7WDF - chains B and C of the 7 polymer chains in the assembly; structure by electron microscopy, 3.90 A resolution.

# Chain B (and C)
Name: Spike glycoprotein
From: Severe acute respiratory syndrome coronavirus 2
Notes: chain C of this document is another copy of the same molecule, construct and numbering; everything in this record applies to it too
Reference sequence: P0DTC2 (SPIKE_SARS2); residue numbers follow UniProt; this construct covers 1-241, 245-1206
Sequence (1258 residues; row label = number of the first residue in the row; note: 3 numbers in that range are skipped by the numbering (no residue carries them; nothing is unmodelled there)):
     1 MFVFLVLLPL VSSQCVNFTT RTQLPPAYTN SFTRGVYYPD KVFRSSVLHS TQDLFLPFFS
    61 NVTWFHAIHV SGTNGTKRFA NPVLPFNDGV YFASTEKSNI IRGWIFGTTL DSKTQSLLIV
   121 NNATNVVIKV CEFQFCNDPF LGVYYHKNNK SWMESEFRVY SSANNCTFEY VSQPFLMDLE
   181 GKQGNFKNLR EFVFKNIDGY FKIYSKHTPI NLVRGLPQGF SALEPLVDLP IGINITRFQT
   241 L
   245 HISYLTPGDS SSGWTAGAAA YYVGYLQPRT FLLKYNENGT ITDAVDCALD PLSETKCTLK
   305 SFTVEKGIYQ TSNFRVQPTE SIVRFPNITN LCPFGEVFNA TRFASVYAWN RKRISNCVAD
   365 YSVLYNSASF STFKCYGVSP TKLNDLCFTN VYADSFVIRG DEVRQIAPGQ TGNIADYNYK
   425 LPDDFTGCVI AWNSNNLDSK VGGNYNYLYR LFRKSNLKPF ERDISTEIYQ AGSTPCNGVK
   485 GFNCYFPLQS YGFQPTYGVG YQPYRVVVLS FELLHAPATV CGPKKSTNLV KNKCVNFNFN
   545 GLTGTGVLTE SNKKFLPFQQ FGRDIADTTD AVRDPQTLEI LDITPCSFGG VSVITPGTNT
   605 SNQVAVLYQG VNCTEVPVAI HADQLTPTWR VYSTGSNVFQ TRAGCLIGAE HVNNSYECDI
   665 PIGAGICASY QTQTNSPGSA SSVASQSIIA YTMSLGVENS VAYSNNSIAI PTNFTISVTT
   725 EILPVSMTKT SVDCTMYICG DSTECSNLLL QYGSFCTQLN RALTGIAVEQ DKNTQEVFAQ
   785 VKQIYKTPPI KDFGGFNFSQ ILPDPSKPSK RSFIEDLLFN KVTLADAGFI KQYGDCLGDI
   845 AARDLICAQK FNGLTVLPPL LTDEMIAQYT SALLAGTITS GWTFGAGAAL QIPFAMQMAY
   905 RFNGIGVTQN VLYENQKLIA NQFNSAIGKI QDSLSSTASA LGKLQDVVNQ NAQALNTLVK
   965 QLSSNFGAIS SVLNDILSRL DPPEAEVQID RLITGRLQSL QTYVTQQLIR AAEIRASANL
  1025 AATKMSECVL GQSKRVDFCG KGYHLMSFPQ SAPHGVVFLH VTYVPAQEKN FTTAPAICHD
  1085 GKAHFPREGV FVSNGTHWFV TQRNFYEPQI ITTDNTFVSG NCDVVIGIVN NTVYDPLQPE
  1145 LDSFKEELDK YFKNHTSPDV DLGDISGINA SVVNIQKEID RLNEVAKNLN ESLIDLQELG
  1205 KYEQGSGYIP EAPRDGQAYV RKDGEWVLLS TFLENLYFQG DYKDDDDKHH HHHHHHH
Not modelled in the structure: 1-13, 70-76, 248-254, 621-640, 677-688, 828-847, 1162-1261
Differences from the reference sequence: variant F18 (Leu in P0DTC2), A80 (Asp in P0DTC2), G215 (Asp in P0DTC2), I246 (Arg in P0DTC2), N417 (Lys in P0DTC2), K484 (Glu in P0DTC2), Y501 (Asn in P0DTC2), G614 (Asp in P0DTC2), G682 (Arg in P0DTC2), S683 (Arg in P0DTC2), S685 (Arg in P0DTC2), V701 (Ala in P0DTC2), P986 (Lys in P0DTC2), P987 (Val in P0DTC2); expression tag (1207-1261)
Curated features (UniProtKB/Swiss-Prot):
  - region: N280 to C301 (Putative superantigen), R403 to D405 (Integrin-binding motif), N448 to F456 (Immunodominant HLA epitope recognized by the CD8+), P681, A684 (Putative superantigen), S816 to Y837 (Fusion peptide 1), K835 to F855 (Fusion peptide 2), D1163 to E1202 (Heptad repeat 2)
  - site: R815, S816 (Cleavage)
  - glycosylation: N17 (N-linked (GlcNAc...) (complex) asparagine), N61 (N-linked (GlcNAc...) (hybrid) asparagine), N74 (N-linked (GlcNAc...) (complex) asparagine), N122 (N-linked (GlcNAc...) (hybrid) asparagine), N149 (N-linked (GlcNAc...) (complex) asparagine), N165 (N-linked (GlcNAc...) (complex) asparagine), N234 (N-linked (GlcNAc...) (high mannose) asparagine), N282 (N-linked (GlcNAc...) (complex) asparagine), T323 (O-linked (GalNAc) threonine), S325 (O-linked (HexNAc...) serine), N331 (N-linked (GlcNAc...) (complex) asparagine), N343 (N-linked (GlcNAc...) (complex) asparagine), N603 (N-linked (GlcNAc...) (hybrid) asparagine), N616 (N-linked (GlcNAc...) (complex) asparagine), N657 (N-linked (GlcNAc...) (complex) asparagine), T676 (O-linked (GlcNAc...) threonine), T678 (O-linked (GlcNAc...) threonine), N709 (N-linked (GlcNAc...) (high mannose) asparagine), N717 (N-linked (GlcNAc...) (hybrid) asparagine), N801 (N-linked (GlcNAc...) (hybrid) asparagine) and 6 more in UniProt
  - natural variant: L5 (L5F: In strain: Iota/B.1.526), S13 (S13I: In strain: Epsilon/B.1.427/B.1.429), F18 (L18F: In strain: Beta/B.1.351, Gamma/P.1 and 1 more; this construct carries the variant), T19 (T19I: In strain: Omicron/BQ.1.1, Omicron/XBB.1.5 and 1 more; T19R: In strain: Delta/B.1.617.2, Omicron/BA.2 and 4 more), T20 (T20N: In strain: Gamma/P.1), L24 to A27 (sequence variant, change not given here; In strain: Omicron/BA.2, Omicron/BA.2.12.1 and 6 more), P26 (P26S: In strain: Gamma/P.1), Q52 (Q52H: In strain: Omicron/EG.5.1), A67 (A67V: In strain: Eta/B.1.525, Omicron/BA.1), H69 to V70 (deletion: In strain: Alpha/B.1.1.7, Eta/B.1.525 and 5 more), G75 (G75V: In strain: Lambda/C.37), T76 (T76I: In strain: Lambda/C.37), 81 further natural variant entries in UniProt
  - mutagenesis: H69 to V70 (Increased incorporation of cleaved spike into virions), N121 (N121Q: Partial loss of biliverdin affinity), R190 (R190K: Partial loss of biliverdin affinity), N234 (N234Q: Increased resistance to neutralizing antibodies), N331 (N331Q: Reduced viral infectivity), N343 (N343Q: Reduced viral infectivity), L452 (L452R: Increased resistance to neutralizing antibodies. Decreases HLA binding to NF9 epitope. Increased binding affinity to human ACE2), Y453 (Y453F: Decreased HLA binding to NF9 epitope. Increased binding affinity to human ACE2), A475 (A475V: Increased resistance to neutralizing antibodies), V483 (V483A: Increased resistance to neutralizing antibodies), F490 (F490L: Increased resistance to neutralizing antibodies and human covalescent sera neutralization), Q493 (Q493N: Reduced host ACE2-binding affinity in vitro; Q493Y: Reduced host ACE2-binding affinity in vitro), 9 further mutagenesis entries in UniProt
Disulfide bonds: C131-C166, C291-C301, C379-C432, C480-C488, C538-C590, C617-C649, C662-C671, C738-C760, C743-C749, C1032-C1043, C1082-C1126

# How chain B and chain C interact
Pairs across the interface - 154 pairs, chain B then chain C:
  N317(B) with D737(C), hydrogen bond
  R319(B) with M740(C); D745(C), salt bridge
  Q321(B) with D745(C)
  K462(B) with D198(C)
  P463(B) with Y200(C), hydrogen bond (backbone-side chain)
  F464(B) with P230(C), hydrophobic
  E465(B) with G232(C)
  R466(B) with T167(C)
  I468(B) with Q115(C); N165(C); T167(C)
  E471(B) with K113(C)
  Y473(B) with K113(C); T114(C)
  Y489(B) with S371(C)
  H519(B) with K41(C); D228(C), salt bridge
  T547(B) with N978(C), hydrogen bond (backbone-side chain)
  G548(B) with N978(C)
  T549(B) with D745(C)
  K558(B) with F43(C)
  L560(B) with Y38(C), hydrophobic; E224(C)
  F562(B) with K41(C); E224(C); P225(C)
  Q563(B) with Y38(C); K41(C); V42(C); F43(C)
  Q564(B) with K41(C)
  F565(B) with K41(C); V42(C); F43(C), hydrogen bond (backbone-backbone)
  G566(B) with F43(C)
  R567(B) with V42(C); F43(C); R44(C)
  D568(B) with R44(C)
  I569(B) with V47(C), hydrophobic
  A570(B) with N856(C); V963(C), hydrophobic
  D571(B) with R44(C), salt bridge; K964(C), salt bridge; S967(C), hydrogen bond
  P589(B) with F855(C), hydrophobic
  F592(B) with K854(C); F855(C); G857(C)
  Q613(B) with L861(C)
  R646(B) with T866(C)
  P665(B) with L864(C), hydrophobic
  I666(B) with L864(C)
  G667(B) with P863(C); L864(C)
  A668(B) with P863(C), hydrogen bond (backbone-backbone); L864(C)
  G669(B) with L864(C), hydrogen bond (backbone-backbone); M869(C)
  I670(B) with L864(C)
  T696(B) with M869(C)
  M697(B) with L865(C), hydrophobic; M869(C), hydrophobic
  L699(B) with K786(C); I788(C); M869(C), hydrophobic; Q872(C); Y873(C)
  G700(B) with K786(C); I788(C)
  V701(B) with K786(C); Q787(C); I788(C), hydrogen bond (backbone-backbone)
  E702(B) with I788(C); K790(C), salt bridge
  N703(B) with Q787(C); I788(C), hydrogen bond (backbone-backbone); Y789(C); K790(C)
  S704(B) with K790(C)
  V705(B) with Y789(C), hydrophobic; T883(C); S884(C)
  A706(B) with T883(C); Q895(C), hydrogen bond (backbone-side chain)
  Y707(B) with P792(C), hydrophobic; D796(C), hydrogen bond (side chain-backbone); F797(C); Q895(C); P897(C), hydrophobic; F898(C)
  S708(B) with Q895(C); P897(C)
  N709(B) with D796(C), hydrogen bond; P897(C)
  S711(B) with Q895(C); P897(C)
  I712(B) with Q895(C); I896(C), hydrophobic
  A713(B) with L894(C); Q895(C), hydrogen bond (backbone-backbone)
  P715(B) with L894(C)
  Q957(B) with R765(C)
  T961(B) with S758(C); Q762(C)
  Q965(B) with Y756(C); S758(C), hydrogen bond; F759(C)
  S968(B) with Q755(C); G757(C)
  N969(B) with Q755(C), hydrogen bond (backbone-backbone)
  F970(B) with Q755(C), hydrogen bond (backbone-backbone); Y756(C)
  G971(B) with Q755(C); Y756(C)
  Q1002(B) with Q1005(C), hydrogen bond
  S1003(B) with F759(C)
  T1006(B) with Q1005(C), hydrogen bond
  T1009(B) with T1009(C)
  Q1010(B) with Q762(C), hydrogen bond
  I1013(B) with L1012(C), hydrophobic
  E1017(B) with R1019(C), salt bridge
  R1039(B) with T1027(C); E1031(C), salt bridge; R1039(C)
  V1040(B) with S1030(C)
  D1041(B) with S1030(C), hydrogen bond
  K1045(B) with G889(C)
  G1046(B) with A890(C)
  Y1047(B) with W886(C)
  V1068(B) with A890(C)
  P1069(B) with A890(C)
  E1072(B) with A893(C); L894(C)
  N1074(B) with Q895(C)
  T1077(B) with M900(C), hydrogen bond
  P1079(B) with Y917(C)
  F1089(B) with Q913(C); N914(C)
  P1090(B) with Q913(C)
  V1094(B) with M900(C), hydrophobic
  R1107(B) with Y904(C)
  S1123(B) with N914(C), hydrogen bond
  L1141(B) with L1141(C), hydrophobic
  L1145(B) with F1148(C), hydrophobic
  K1149(B) with E1151(C), salt bridge
  L1152(B) with L1152(C), hydrophobic
  D1153(B) with Y1155(C)
  F1156(B) with L1152(C), hydrophobic; Y1155(C), hydrophobic; F1156(C), hydrophobic
  H1159(B) with H1159(C), hydrogen bond
  T1160(B) with H1159(C)
Also at the interface, not in a pair above, chain B (104 interface residues in all): T302, Q314, R457, K458, A647, C671, I714, F1121, V1128, I1130
Also at the interface, not in a pair above, chain C (100 interface residues in all): D40, N234, N282, S735, T768, Q784, I794, P862, G891, N907, E918, Q920, Q1002, G1035, E1144, L1145

# Summary
104 residues of chain B and 100 residues of chain C are in contact; the contacts include 23 hydrogen bonds and
8 salt bridges. Polar contacts include R319(B)-D745(C), H519(B)-D228(C) and D571(B)-R44(C). From UniProt: 21
mutagenesis sites on chain B.
Both chains are Spike glycoprotein (Severe acute respiratory syndrome coronavirus 2). Entry 7WDF (SARS-CoV-2
Beta spike in complex with two S3H3 Fabs) was determined by electron microscopy, deposited together with 7WCR,
7WCZ, 7WD0, 7WD7, 7WD8 and 7WD9.
